8FHO - chains A and B of the 3 polymer chains in the assembly; structure by electron microscopy, 2.95 A resolution.

== Chain A (and B) ==
Name: Solute carrier family 12 member 2, Solute carrier family 12 member 3 chimera
Source organism: Danio rerio
Notes: chain B of this document is another copy of the same molecule, construct and numbering; everything in this record applies to it too
UniProtKB: chimeric construct of A0A0G2KTI4, P55017: residues -70 to 131 from A0A0G2KTI4 (S12A2_DANRE) positions 1-202 (UniProt number = residue number + 71); residues 132-1021 from P55017 positions 41-930 (UniProt number = residue number - 91)
Amino-acid sequence (1092 residues; row label = number of the first residue in the row; numbers below 1 keep their minus sign (Met-70 is residue -70)):
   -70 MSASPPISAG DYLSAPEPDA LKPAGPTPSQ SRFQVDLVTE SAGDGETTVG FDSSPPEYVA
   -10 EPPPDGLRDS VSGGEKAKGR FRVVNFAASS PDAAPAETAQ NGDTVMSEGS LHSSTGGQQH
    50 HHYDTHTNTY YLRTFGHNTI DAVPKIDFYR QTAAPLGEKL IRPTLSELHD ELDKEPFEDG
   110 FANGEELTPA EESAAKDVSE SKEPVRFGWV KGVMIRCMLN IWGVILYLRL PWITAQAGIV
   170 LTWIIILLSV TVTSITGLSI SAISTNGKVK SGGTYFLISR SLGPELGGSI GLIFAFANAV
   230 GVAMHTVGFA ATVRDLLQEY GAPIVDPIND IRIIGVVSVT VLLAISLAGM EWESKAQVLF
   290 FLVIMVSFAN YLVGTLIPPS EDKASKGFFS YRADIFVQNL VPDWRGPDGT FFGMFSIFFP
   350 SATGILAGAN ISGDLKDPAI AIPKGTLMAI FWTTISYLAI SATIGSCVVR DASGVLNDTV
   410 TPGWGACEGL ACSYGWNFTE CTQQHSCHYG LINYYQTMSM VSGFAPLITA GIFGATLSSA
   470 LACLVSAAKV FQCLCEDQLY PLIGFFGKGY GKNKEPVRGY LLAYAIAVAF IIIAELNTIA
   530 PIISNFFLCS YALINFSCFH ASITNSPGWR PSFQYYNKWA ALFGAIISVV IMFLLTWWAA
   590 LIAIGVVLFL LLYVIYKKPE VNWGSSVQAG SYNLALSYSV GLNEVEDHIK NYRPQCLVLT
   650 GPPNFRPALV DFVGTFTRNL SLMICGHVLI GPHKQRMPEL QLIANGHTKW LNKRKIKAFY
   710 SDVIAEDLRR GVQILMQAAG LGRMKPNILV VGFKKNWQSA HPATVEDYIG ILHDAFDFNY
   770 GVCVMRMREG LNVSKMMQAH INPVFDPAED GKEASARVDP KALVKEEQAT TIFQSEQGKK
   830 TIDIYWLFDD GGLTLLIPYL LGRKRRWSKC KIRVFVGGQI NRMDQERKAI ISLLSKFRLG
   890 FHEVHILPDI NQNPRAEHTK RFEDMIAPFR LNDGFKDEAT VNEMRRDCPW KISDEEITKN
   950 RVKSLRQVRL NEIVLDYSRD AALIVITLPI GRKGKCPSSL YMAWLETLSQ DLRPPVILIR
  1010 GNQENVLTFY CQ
Disordered / not traced: -70 to 130, 785-814, 867-879, 1021 (chain B: -70 to 130, 606-619, 785-814)
Construct notes: conflict Lys5 (Glu76 in A0A0G2KTI4), Gly264 (Ala in P55017); engineered mutation Ala240 (Glu in P55017)
Disulfides: Cys416-Cys421, Cys430-Cys436
Ion coordination: Na+: Leu148, Trp151, Ala464, Ser467, Ser468
Residues lining bound ligands:
  - ATP (adenosine-5'-triphosphate): Leu648, Thr649, Gly650, Arg655, Leu658, Gly675, His676, Val677, Leu717, Val740, Gly741, Phe742, Lys743, Lys744, Asn745, Tyr757, Gly779, Leu780, Asn781
  - Polythiazide (XZF): Asn149, Phe223, Asn227, Met233, His234, Pro349, Thr352, Gly353, Ile354, Leu355, Ala356, Asn359, Ala471, Cys472, Ser475, Ala529, Ile532, Ser533, Phe536, Tyr540
Swiss-Prot annotation at these positions:
  - modified residue (Phosphothreonine): Thr54, Thr58, Thr63, Thr68, Thr81
What the authors report for this chain:
  - binding site for ATP: Arg655, Leu717, Lys744, Asn781
  - disease-associated variants - R145C, C421R, C430G, K478E, R1009Q, N1014K (citing earlier work)
  - Na+ coordination: Leu148, Trp151, Ala464, Ser467, Ser468
  - specificity-determining residues: His234 (by similarity / conservation)
  - mutagenesis - N149A, F223A, N227A (1,000-fold): decreased binding to Polythiazide
  - mutagenesis - R145A, R158A, K478A, N526A: decreased expression

== How chain A and chain B interact ==
Residue-residue contacts (122):
  Asn195(A) - Arg887(B)  hydrogen bond
  Asn195(A) - Cys1020(B)
  Gly196(A) - Phe1018(B)
  Lys197(A) - Phe1018(B)  hydrogen bond (backbone-backbone)
  Lys197(A) - Tyr1019(B)
  Lys197(A) - Cys1020(B)
  Phe205(A) - Cys1020(B)  hydrophobic
  Phe205(A) - Gln1021(B)
  Arg209(A) - Lys639(B)
  Arg209(A) - Cys1020(B)
  Arg209(A) - Gln1021(B)
  Asn554(A) - Arg852(B)
  Ser555(A) - Lys639(B)  hydrogen bond (side chain-backbone)
  Ser555(A) - Asn640(B)
  Ser555(A) - Arg642(B)
  Pro556(A) - Lys639(B)
  Pro556(A) - Tyr641(B)
  Pro556(A) - Arg642(B)
  Pro556(A) - Leu669(B)
  Pro556(A) - Leu849(B)  hydrophobic
  Gly557(A) - Lys639(B)
  Gly557(A) - Arg887(B)
  Trp558(A) - Arg852(B)
  Arg559(A) - Tyr848(B)
  Arg559(A) - Phe886(B)  hydrogen bond (side chain-backbone)
  Arg559(A) - Arg887(B)  hydrogen bond (backbone-side chain)
  Arg559(A) - Leu1016(B)
  Ser561(A) - Arg887(B)
  Trp586(A) - Trp586(B)  hydrophobic
  Leu601(A) - Phe545(B)  hydrophobic
  Tyr605(A) - Phe545(B)
  Tyr605(A) - Phe548(B)  hydrophobic
  Tyr605(A) - His549(B)  hydrogen bond
  Tyr605(A) - Ile552(B)
  Tyr605(A) - Thr553(B)
  Asn611(A) - Glu635(B)
  Asn611(A) - Asp636(B)
  Asn611(A) - His637(B)
  Trp612(A) - Gln1021(B)
  Gly613(A) - His637(B)
  Gly613(A) - Lys639(B)  hydrogen bond (backbone-side chain)
  Ser614(A) - Asn640(B)
  Gln617(A) - Glu635(B)
  Ala618(A) - Asn640(B)
  Ala618(A) - Arg642(B)  hydrogen bond (backbone-side chain)
  Ser620(A) - Val634(B)
  Tyr621(A) - Arg642(B)
  Tyr621(A) - Gln644(B)  hydrogen bond
  Tyr621(A) - Leu669(B)
  Tyr621(A) - Ser670(B)
  Tyr621(A) - Leu671(B)  hydrogen bond (side chain-backbone)
  Tyr621(A) - Met733(B)  hydrophobic
  Asn622(A) - Arg642(B)  hydrogen bond
  Leu623(A) - Tyr627(B)  hydrophobic
  Ala624(A) - Tyr627(B)
  Ala624(A) - Leu631(B)  hydrophobic
  Leu625(A) - Ser670(B)
  Leu625(A) - Met733(B)  hydrophobic
  Tyr627(A) - Ala624(B)
  Tyr627(A) - Tyr627(B)  hydrophobic
  Ser628(A) - Ala624(B)
  Ser628(A) - Ser628(B)  hydrogen bond
  Ser628(A) - Phe708(B)
  Val629(A) - Lys706(B)
  Val629(A) - Phe708(B)  hydrophobic
  Leu631(A) - Ser620(B)
  Leu631(A) - Tyr621(B)
  Leu631(A) - Ala624(B)  hydrophobic
  Asn632(A) - Asn701(B)  hydrogen bond (backbone-side chain)
  Asn632(A) - Ala707(B)  hydrogen bond (side chain-backbone)
  Asn632(A) - Phe708(B)
  Glu633(A) - Asn701(B)
  Asp636(A) - Gln690(B)
  Asp636(A) - Asn694(B)  hydrogen bond
  Arg642(A) - Tyr621(B)
  Arg642(A) - Asn622(B)  hydrogen bond
  Gln644(A) - Tyr621(B)  hydrogen bond
  Arg667(A) - Pro556(B)
  Ser670(A) - Leu625(B)
  Leu671(A) - Tyr621(B)
  Ile673(A) - Leu730(B)  hydrophobic
  Gln684(A) - Asp766(B)  hydrogen bond (side chain-backbone)
  Arg685(A) - Asp766(B)  hydrogen bond (backbone-backbone)
  Arg685(A) - Phe767(B)
  Arg685(A) - Asn768(B)
  Gln690(A) - Lys734(B)
  Asn694(A) - Arg732(B)
  Asn701(A) - Asn632(B)  hydrogen bond (side chain-backbone)
  Asn701(A) - Glu633(B)
  Lys704(A) - Asn554(B)
  Lys704(A) - Pro556(B)
  Lys706(A) - Val629(B)
  Ala707(A) - Asn632(B)
  Phe708(A) - Ser628(B)
  Phe708(A) - Asn632(B)
  Phe708(A) - Leu730(B)  hydrophobic
  Phe708(A) - Gly731(B)
  Ile713(A) - Gln726(B)  hydrogen bond (backbone-side chain)
  Ile723(A) - Ile723(B)  hydrophobic
  Ile723(A) - Gln726(B)
  Ile723(A) - Ala727(B)
  Gln726(A) - Arg685(B)  hydrogen bond
  Gln726(A) - Ile713(B)  hydrogen bond (side chain-backbone)
  Ala727(A) - Ile723(B)
  Ala727(A) - Ala727(B)  hydrophobic
  Ala727(A) - Ala728(B)
  Ala728(A) - Ala727(B)
  Gly729(A) - Gly729(B)  hydrogen bond (backbone-backbone)
  Leu730(A) - Leu671(B)  hydrophobic
  Met733(A) - Tyr621(B)
  Met733(A) - Ala624(B)  hydrophobic
  Met733(A) - Leu625(B)
  Met733(A) - Leu730(B)  hydrophobic
  Lys734(A) - Gln690(B)
  Asp766(A) - Arg685(B)
  Phe767(A) - Arg685(B)
  Glu825(A) - Arg559(B)  salt bridge
  Arg854(A) - Asn195(B)  hydrogen bond
  Arg854(A) - Gly196(B)
  Arg854(A) - Gly557(B)
  Arg854(A) - Arg559(B)
  Arg855(A) - Arg559(B)
Other interface residues (no listed pair), chain A (76 interface residues in all): Thr194, Phe582, Leu590, Val634, Asn668, Leu669, Met686, Pro687, Thr697, Val712, Leu724, Gly731, Asn768
Other interface residues (no listed pair), chain B (77 interface residues in all): Phe582, Leu590, Leu623, Ile673, Thr697, Lys698, Asp711, Val712, Leu888, Glu1013, Thr1017

== Summary ==
Chain A and chain B form an interface of 76 and 77 residues respectively, with 25 hydrogen bonds and 1 salt
bridge. Polar pairs include Glu825(A)-Arg559(B), Asn195(A)-Arg887(B) and Ser555(A)-Lys639(B). From the paper:
a binding site for ATP at Arg655(A), Leu717(A) and Lys744(A) among others; R145A, R158A and K478A of chain A,
among others, reduce expression; 7 substitutions were tested in all.
Both chains are Solute carrier family 12 member 2, Solute carrier family 12 member 3 chimera (Danio rerio).
Entry 8FHO (Cryo-EM structure of human NCC (class 1)) was determined by electron microscopy (same publication
as 8FHN, 8FHP, 8FHQ, 8FHR and 8FHT).
